PDB entry 7BKC | electron microscopy, 3.00 A resolution | chains C and B of the 26 polymer chains in the assembly

== Chain C ==
Protein: CoB--CoM heterodisulfide reductase subunit C
From: Methanospirillum hungatei JF-1
Reference sequence: Q2FKZ3 (Q2FKZ3_METHJ); residue numbers follow UniProt; this construct covers 1-191
Chain sequence (191 residues; each row starts with the number of its first residue):
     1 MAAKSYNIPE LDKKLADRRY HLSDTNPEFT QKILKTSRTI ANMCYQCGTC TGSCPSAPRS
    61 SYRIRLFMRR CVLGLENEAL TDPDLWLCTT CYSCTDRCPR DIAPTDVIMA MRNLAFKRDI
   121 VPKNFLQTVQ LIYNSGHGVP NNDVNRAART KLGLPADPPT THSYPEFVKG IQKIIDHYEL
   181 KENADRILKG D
Disordered / not traced: 1, 191
Ion coordination: 4Fe-4S cluster Fe site 1: Cys44, Cys47, Cys50, Cys98; 4Fe-4S cluster Fe site 2: Cys54, Cys88, Cys91, Cys94
Residues lining bound ligands:
  - 4Fe-4S cluster (SF4), molecule 1: Cys44, Tyr45, Gln46, Cys47, Gly48, Thr49, Cys50, Arg65, Met68, Cys98, Pro99, Arg100, Ile102, Pro104
  - 4Fe-4S cluster (SF4), molecule 2: Cys50, Ser53, Cys54, Pro55, Ser56, Tyr62, Ile64, Cys88, Thr89, Thr90, Cys91, Tyr92, Ser93, Cys94, Thr105

== Chain B ==
Protein: CoB--CoM heterodisulfide reductase subunit B
From: Methanospirillum hungatei JF-1
Reference sequence: Q2FKZ2 (Q2FKZ2_METHJ); numbering as in UniProt (aligned over 1-296)
Chain sequence (296 residues; numbered 1 to 296; the number before each row is that of its first residue):
     1 MHEYAFFLGC IAPNRYPGCE ASAIKTSEKV GIKLLPLKGA SCCPAPGAFG SIDLNVWYAM
    61 AARNLVLAEE MKKDIALICN GCYKSIWEVN HILKHNDELR DNVNEVLAEI DMQFKGTIDV
   121 WHLAELYYDD KVCGVQKIKD SVTTPLSGAK VAAHYGCHLM KPKKERHFGD TENPMWFEEL
   181 IGALGAEPIQ YRNKMQCCGA GGGVRGYDIV HALDITNEKL INIQEAGADA ITELCPFCQL
   241 QFDRGQIEIK EKFGDVYNIP VLHYNELLGL AQGMSPQDLA LDLHAIDCTP FLQKVL
Ion coordination: Non-cubane [4Fe-4S]-cluster site 1: Cys10, Cys42, Cys43, Cys79, Cys82; Non-cubane [4Fe-4S]-cluster site 2: Cys157, Cys197, Cys198, Cys235, Cys238
Residues lining bound ligands:
  - 9S8 (Non-cubane [4Fe-4S]-cluster), molecule 1: Phe7, Gly9, Cys10, Ile11, Cys42, Cys43, Ala45, Cys79, Gly81, Cys82, Phe237
  - 9S8, molecule 2: Asn80, His154, Gly156, Cys157, His158, Cys197, Cys198, Gly201, Cys235, Phe237, Cys238

== Interface between chain C and chain B ==
Residue-residue contacts (125; chain C residue first):
  Thr36(C) with Leu54(B)
  Arg38(C) with Ile92(B)
  Pro55(C) with Ile215(B)
  Ser56(C) with His211(B), hydrogen bond; Ile215(B)
  Arg59(C) with His211(B); Asp214(B), salt bridge; Ile215(B)
  Ser60(C) with His211(B)
  Pro83(C) with Tyr207(B), hydrogen bond (backbone-side chain)
  Trp86(C) with Val204(B); Tyr207(B)
  Leu87(C) with Val204(B); Tyr207(B), hydrophobic; Asp208(B); His211(B)
  Cys88(C) with Gly202(B); Val204(B)
  Thr89(C) with Cys197(B); Gly199(B); Gly201(B); Gly202(B), hydrogen bond (backbone-backbone); Val204(B)
  Thr90(C) with His158(B), hydrogen bond (backbone-side chain); Gly202(B)
  Cys91(C) with Cys157(B); Lys161(B), hydrogen bond (backbone-side chain); Cys197(B), hydrophobic
  Tyr92(C) with Lys84(B), hydrogen bond; Pro162(B), hydrophobic
  Ser93(C) with Lys161(B), hydrogen bond
  Thr95(C) with Pro162(B); Lys164(B)
  Asp96(C) with Pro162(B); Lys163(B), hydrogen bond (side chain-backbone); Thr171(B), hydrogen bond; Glu172(B)
  Arg97(C) with Glu172(B), salt bridge
  Asp101(C) with Lys164(B)
  Met109(C) with Pro46(B); Gly50(B); Ser51(B)
  Arg112(C) with Ser51(B), hydrogen bond; Gly202(B), hydrogen bond (side chain-backbone)
  Asn113(C) with Gly50(B), hydrogen bond (side chain-backbone); Ser51(B), hydrogen bond (side chain-backbone); Ile52(B), hydrogen bond (side chain-backbone); Asp53(B); Leu54(B)
  Phe116(C) with Ile52(B), hydrophobic
  Pro122(C) with Tyr207(B), hydrophobic
  Asn124(C) with Gly203(B), hydrogen bond (side chain-backbone); Gly206(B); Tyr207(B)
  Phe125(C) with Gly47(B); Ala48(B); Ser51(B); Ile52(B), hydrophobic; Gly202(B)
  Val129(C) with Ile52(B), hydrophobic
  Ile132(C) with Cys42(B), hydrophobic; Phe49(B), hydrophobic; Met60(B), hydrophobic
  Gly136(C) with Ser41(B); Cys42(B), hydrogen bond (backbone-backbone)
  His137(C) with Cys10(B); Asn14(B), hydrogen bond; Ser41(B); Cys42(B)
  Gly138(C) with Cys10(B), hydrogen bond (backbone-side chain); Cys42(B)
  Val139(C) with Cys10(B); Ile11(B), hydrophobic; Asn14(B), hydrogen bond (backbone-side chain); Arg15(B)
  Pro140(C) with Asn14(B); Arg15(B), hydrogen bond (backbone-side chain)
  Asn141(C) with Asn14(B)
  Asn142(C) with Arg15(B)
  Asn145(C) with Pro13(B), hydrogen bond (side chain-backbone); Asn14(B), hydrogen bond (side chain-backbone); Arg15(B); Pro17(B); Leu283(B)
  Ala148(C) with Leu283(B), hydrophobic
  Arg149(C) with Pro13(B), hydrogen bond (side chain-backbone); Pro17(B); Glu20(B), salt bridge
  Lys151(C) with Gln277(B), hydrogen bond (side chain-backbone)
  Leu152(C) with Pro17(B); Gly18(B); Gln277(B); Asp278(B); Ala280(B), hydrophobic
  Leu154(C) with Pro17(B); Glu20(B)
  Pro158(C) with Pro13(B), hydrophobic; Asn14(B)
  Pro159(C) with Leu37(B); Gly39(B), hydrogen bond (backbone-backbone)
  Thr160(C) with Ala40(B)
  Thr161(C) with Gly39(B); Ala40(B), hydrogen bond (backbone-backbone); Ser41(B)
  Tyr164(C) with Lys38(B); Gly39(B)
  Phe167(C) with Lys38(B); Gly39(B); Arg63(B)
  Gly170(C) with Ile110(B)
  Ile171(C) with Ser41(B); Met60(B), hydrophobic; Arg63(B)
  Lys173(C) with Glu109(B), hydrogen bond (side chain-backbone)
  Ile174(C) with Ala59(B), hydrophobic; Arg63(B); Ile110(B), hydrophobic
  His177(C) with Val106(B); Glu109(B)
  Tyr178(C) with Asn55(B); Val56(B), hydrophobic; Val106(B)
  Leu180(C) with Phe49(B), hydrophobic; Ile52(B), hydrophobic; Val56(B), hydrophobic
Other interface residues (no listed pair), chain C (58 interface residues in all): Ile102, Thr128, His162, Ile175
Other interface residues (no listed pair), chain B (67 interface residues in all): Leu8, Gly9, Ala21, Pro36, Tyr58, Leu67, Glu88, Leu107, Glu218, Leu279

== Overview ==
58 residues of chain C face 67 of chain B across their interface, with 27 hydrogen bonds and 3 salt bridges.
Polar pairs include Arg59(C)-Asp214(B), Arg97(C)-Glu172(B) and Arg149(C)-Glu20(B). Ligands of chain C: 4Fe-4S
cluster. Bound to chain B: compound 9S8.
Here chain C is CoB--CoM heterodisulfide reductase subunit C and chain B is CoB--CoM heterodisulfide reductase
subunit B, both from Methanospirillum hungatei JF-1. Entry 7BKC (Formate dehydrogenase - heterodisulfide
reductase - formylmethanofuran dehydrogenase complex from Methanospirillum hungatei (dimeric, composite
structure)) was determined by electron microscopy (same publication as 7BKB, 7BKD and 7BKE).
